Entry 7QV9 (electron microscopy, 3.50 A resolution); this record covers chains C and M of the 14 polymer chains in the assembly.

[Chain C]
Protein: DNA-directed RNA polymerase subunit beta
Organism: Escherichia coli K-12
Notes: EC 2.7.7.6
UniProtKB: P0A8V2 (RPOB_ECOLI); residues 1-1342 here = UniProt positions 1-1342
Chain sequence (1342 residues; each row starts with the number of its first residue):
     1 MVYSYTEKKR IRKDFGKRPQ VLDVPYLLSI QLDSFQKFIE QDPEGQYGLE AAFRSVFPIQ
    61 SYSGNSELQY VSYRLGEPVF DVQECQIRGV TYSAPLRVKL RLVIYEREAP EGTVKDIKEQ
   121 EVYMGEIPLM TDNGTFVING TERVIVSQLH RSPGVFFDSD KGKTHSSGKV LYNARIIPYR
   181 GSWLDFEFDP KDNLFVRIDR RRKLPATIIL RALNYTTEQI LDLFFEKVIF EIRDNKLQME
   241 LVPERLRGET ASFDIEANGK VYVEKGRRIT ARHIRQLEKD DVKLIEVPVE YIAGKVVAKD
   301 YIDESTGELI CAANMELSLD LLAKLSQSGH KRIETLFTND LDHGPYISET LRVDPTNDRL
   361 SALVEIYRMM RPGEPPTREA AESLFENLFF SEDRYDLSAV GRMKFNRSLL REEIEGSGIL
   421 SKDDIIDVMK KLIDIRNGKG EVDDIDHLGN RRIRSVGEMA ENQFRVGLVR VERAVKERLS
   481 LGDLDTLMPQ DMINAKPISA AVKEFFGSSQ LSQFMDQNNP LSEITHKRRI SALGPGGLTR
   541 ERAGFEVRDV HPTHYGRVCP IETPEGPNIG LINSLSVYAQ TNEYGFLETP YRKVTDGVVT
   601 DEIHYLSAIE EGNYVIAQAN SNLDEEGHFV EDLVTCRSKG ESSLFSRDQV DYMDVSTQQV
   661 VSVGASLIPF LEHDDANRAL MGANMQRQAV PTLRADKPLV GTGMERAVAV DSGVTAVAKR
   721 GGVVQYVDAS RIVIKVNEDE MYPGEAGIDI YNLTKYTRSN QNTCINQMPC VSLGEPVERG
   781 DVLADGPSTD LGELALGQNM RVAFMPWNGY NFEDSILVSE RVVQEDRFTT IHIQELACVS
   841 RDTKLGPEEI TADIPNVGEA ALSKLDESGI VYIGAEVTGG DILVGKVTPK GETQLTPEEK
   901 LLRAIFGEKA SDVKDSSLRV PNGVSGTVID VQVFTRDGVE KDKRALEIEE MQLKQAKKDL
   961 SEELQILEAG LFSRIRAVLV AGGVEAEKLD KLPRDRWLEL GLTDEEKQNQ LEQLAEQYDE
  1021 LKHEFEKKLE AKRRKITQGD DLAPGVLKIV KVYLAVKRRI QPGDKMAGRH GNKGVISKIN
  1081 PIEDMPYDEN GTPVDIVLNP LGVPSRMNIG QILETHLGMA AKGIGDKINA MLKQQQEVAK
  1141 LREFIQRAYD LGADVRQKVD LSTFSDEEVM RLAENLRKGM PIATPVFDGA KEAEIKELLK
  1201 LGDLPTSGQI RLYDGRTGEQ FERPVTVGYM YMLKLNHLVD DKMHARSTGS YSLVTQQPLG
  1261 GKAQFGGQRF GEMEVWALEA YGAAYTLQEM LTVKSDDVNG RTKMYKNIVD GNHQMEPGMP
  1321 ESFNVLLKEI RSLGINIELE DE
Unresolved in the structure: 1342
Curated features (UniProtKB/Swiss-Prot):
  - modified residue (N6-acetyllysine): Lys-1022, Lys-1200

[Chain M]
Protein: RNA polymerase sigma-54 factor
Organism: Klebsiella pneumoniae
UniProtKB: A0A0N9UTC1 (A0A0N9UTC1_KLEPN); residues 1-477 here = UniProt positions 1-477
Chain sequence (477 residues; each row starts with the number of its first residue):
     1 MKQGLQLRLS QQLAMTPQLQ QAIRLLQLST LELQQELQQA LESNPLLEQT DLHDEVEAKE
    61 VEDRESLDTV DALEQKEMPD ELPLDASWDE IYTAGTPSGN GVDYQDDELP VYQGETTQTL
   121 QDYLMWQVEL TPFTDTDRAI ATSIVDAVDD TGYLTIQIED IVDSIGDDEI GLEEVEAVLK
   181 RIQRFDPVGV AAKDLRDCLL IQLSQFAKET PWLEEARLII SDHLDLLANH DFRTLMRVTR
   241 LKEEVLKEAV NLIQSLDPRP GQSIQTSEPE YVIPDVLVRK VSGRWTVELN ADSIPRLKIN
   301 QQYAAMGNSA RNDADGQFIR SNLQEARWLI KSLESRNDTL LRVSRCIVEQ QQAFFEQGEE
   361 YMKPMVLADI AQAVEMHEST ISRVTTQKYL HSPRGIFELK YFFSSHVNTE GGGEASSTAI
   421 RALVKKLIAA ENPAKPLSDS KLTSMLSEQG IMVARRTVAK YRESLSIPPS NQRKQLV
Unresolved in the structure: 49-108
Reported in the primary citation:
  - contacts within the chain: Thr-30/Arg-336, Arg-336/Asn-337
  - mutagenesis - P17A: abolished binding to activators (citing earlier work)
  - conformationally variable residues (order/disorder transition): Met-1 to Ala-14
  - binding site for Template promoter DNA: Gln-18, Leu-19, Ala-22, Ile-23, Lys-331, Ser-335
  - binding site for Non-template promoter DNA: Met-15, Gln-20

[Chain C / chain M interface]
Residue-residue contacts (58; chain C residue first):
  Arg-841(C) / Glu-270(M)
  Asp-842(C) / Glu-270(M)
  Thr-843(C) / Pro-269(M)
  Thr-843(C) / Glu-270(M)
  Thr-843(C) / Tyr-271(M)
  Thr-843(C) / Val-272(M)
  Lys-844(C) / Tyr-271(M)
  Lys-844(C) / Val-272(M)
  Leu-845(C) / Glu-268(M)
  Leu-845(C) / Tyr-271(M)
  Asn-856(C) / Asp-257(M)
  Asn-856(C) / Arg-259(M)
  Asn-856(C) / Gln-262(M)
  Asn-856(C) / Ser-263(M)
  Thr-888(C) / Glu-268(M)
  Pro-889(C) / Glu-268(M)
  Lys-890(C) / Gln-262(M)
  Leu-901(C) / Leu-224(M)  hydrophobic
  Leu-901(C) / Ala-228(M)  hydrophobic
  Leu-902(C) / Leu-195(M)  hydrophobic
  Leu-902(C) / Arg-259(M)
  Ala-904(C) / Ala-228(M)
  Ala-904(C) / His-230(M)  hydrogen bond (backbone-side chain)
  Ile-905(C) / Leu-224(M)  hydrophobic
  Ile-905(C) / Leu-227(M)  hydrophobic
  Ile-905(C) / Gln-254(M)
  Phe-906(C) / Leu-199(M)  hydrophobic
  Phe-906(C) / Ile-253(M)
  Phe-906(C) / Gln-254(M)
  Phe-906(C) / Pro-258(M)  hydrophobic
  Ala-910(C) / Arg-259(M)
  Ser-911(C) / Arg-259(M)
  Val-913(C) / Gln-262(M)  hydrogen bond (backbone-side chain)
  Lys-914(C) / Gln-262(M)
  Lys-914(C) / Glu-268(M)  salt bridge
  Asp-915(C) / Thr-266(M)
  Asp-937(C) / Pro-393(M)
  Val-939(C) / Pro-393(M)
  Pro-1044(C) / His-391(M)
  Ser-1250(C) / Glu-115(M)  hydrogen bond
  Ser-1250(C) / Thr-116(M)
  Tyr-1251(C) / Gly-114(M)
  Tyr-1251(C) / Glu-115(M)
  Tyr-1251(C) / Thr-116(M)  hydrogen bond (backbone-backbone)
  Ser-1252(C) / Val-111(M)
  Ser-1252(C) / Gln-113(M)
  Ser-1252(C) / Gly-114(M)
  Ser-1252(C) / Thr-116(M)
  Leu-1253(C) / Gly-114(M)  hydrogen bond (backbone-backbone)
  Leu-1253(C) / Thr-116(M)
  Val-1254(C) / Val-111(M)  hydrophobic
  Leu-1259(C) / Glu-115(M)
  Gln-1264(C) / Glu-115(M)
  Tyr-1305(C) / Trp-126(M)
  Tyr-1305(C) / Leu-130(M)  hydrophobic
  Lys-1306(C) / Glu-129(M)
  Lys-1306(C) / Leu-130(M)
  Val-1309(C) / Leu-130(M)  hydrophobic
Also at the interface, not in a pair above, chain C (35 interface residues in all): Arg-936, Gly-938, Gln-1256
Also at the interface, not in a pair above, chain M (33 interface residues in all): Tyr-153, Gln-265, Lys-280, Arg-394

[Summary]
35 residues of chain C face 33 of chain M across their interface; the contacts include 5 hydrogen bonds and 1
salt bridge. Polar pairs include Lys-914(C)/Glu-268(M), Ala-904(C)/His-230(M) and Val-913(C)/Gln-262(M). The
paper reports a binding site for Template promoter DNA at Gln-18(M), Leu-19(M) and Ala-22(M) among others;
P17A of chain M abolishes binding to activators.
Chain C is DNA-directed RNA polymerase subunit beta (Escherichia coli K-12) and chain M is RNA polymerase
sigma-54 factor (Klebsiella pneumoniae); the structure, CryoEM structure of bacterial transcription
intermediate complex mediated by activator PspF, was determined by electron microscopy (same publication as
7QWP and 7QXI).
